PDB entry 3QSI | X-ray diffraction, 3.08 A resolution | chains B and C of the 4 polymer chains in the assembly

Chain B (and C):
Molecule: NikR nickel-responsive regulator
Source organism: Helicobacter pylori
Notes: fragment: Nickel binding domain; chain C of this document is another copy of the same molecule, construct and numbering; everything in this record applies to it too
UniProt: O25896 (NIKR_HELPY); residue numbers follow UniProt; this construct covers 61-148
Chain sequence (88 residues; numbered 61 to 148; the number before each row is that of its first residue):
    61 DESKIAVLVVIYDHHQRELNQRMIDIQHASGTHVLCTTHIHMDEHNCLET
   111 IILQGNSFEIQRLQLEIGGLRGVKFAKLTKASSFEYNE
Not modelled in the structure: 61-63, 145-148 (chain C: 61-62, 143-148)
Bound ions: Ni2+ site 1: H74, H101 (shared with 1 residue of chain A); Ni2+ site 2: H88 (shared with 3 residues of chain A)
Swiss-Prot annotation at these positions:
  - binding site (Ni(2+)): H88, H99, H101, C107
Reported in the primary citation:
  - Ni2+ coordination: H74
  - mutagenesis - H74A (62 +/- 4 nM): decreased binding to PureA
  - mutagenesis - H74A (2.1 +/- 0.1 uM): decreased binding to PexbB

Interface between chain B and chain C:
Pairs across the interface - 22 pairs, chain B then chain C:
  I65(B) with M102(C), hydrophobic
  V67(B) with V69(C), hydrophobic; T110(C)
  V69(B) with V67(C), hydrophobic; T139(C)
  I71(B) with A141(C), hydrophobic
  C96(B) with I100(C), hydrophobic
  T98(B) with T98(C), hydrogen bond
  I100(B) with L95(C), hydrophobic; I112(C), hydrophobic
  M102(B) with I65(C), hydrophobic
  L108(B) with I65(C), hydrophobic; I112(C), hydrophobic
  T110(B) with T110(C); I112(C)
  I112(B) with I100(C), hydrophobic; T110(C)
  F135(B) with K140(C)
  T139(B) with F135(C); T139(C)
  K140(B) with F135(C)
  A141(B) with I71(C), hydrophobic
Also at the interface, not in a pair above, chain B (17 interface residues in all): L95, K137
Also at the interface, not in a pair above, chain C (17 interface residues in all): C96, L108, K137

In short:
Chain B and chain C each contribute 17 residues to their interface; the contacts include 1 hydrogen bond. Its
one hydrogen-bonded contact is T98(B)-T98(C). The Ni2+ site 1 is built by H74(B) and H101(B). UniProt lists 4
Ni2+-binding residues on chain B. From the paper: H74A of chain B reduces binding to PureA; Ni2+ coordination
by H74(B).
Chain B and chain C are both NikR nickel-responsive regulator (Helicobacter pylori); the structure, Nickel
binding domain of NikR from Helicobacter pylori disclosing partial metal occupancy, was determined by X-ray
diffraction together with 3PHT from the same study.
